PDB entry 7MB6 | X-ray diffraction, 2.21 A resolution | chains A and B of the 3 polymer chains in the assembly

# Chain A (and B)
Protein: 3C-like proteinase
From: Severe acute respiratory syndrome coronavirus 2
Notes: EC 3.4.22.69; chain B of this document is another copy of the same molecule, construct and numbering; everything in this record applies to it too
UniProt: P0DTD1 (R1AB_SARS2); residues 1-306 here correspond to UniProt positions 3264-3569 (UniProt number = residue number + 3263)
Chain sequence (306 residues; each row starts with the number of its first residue):
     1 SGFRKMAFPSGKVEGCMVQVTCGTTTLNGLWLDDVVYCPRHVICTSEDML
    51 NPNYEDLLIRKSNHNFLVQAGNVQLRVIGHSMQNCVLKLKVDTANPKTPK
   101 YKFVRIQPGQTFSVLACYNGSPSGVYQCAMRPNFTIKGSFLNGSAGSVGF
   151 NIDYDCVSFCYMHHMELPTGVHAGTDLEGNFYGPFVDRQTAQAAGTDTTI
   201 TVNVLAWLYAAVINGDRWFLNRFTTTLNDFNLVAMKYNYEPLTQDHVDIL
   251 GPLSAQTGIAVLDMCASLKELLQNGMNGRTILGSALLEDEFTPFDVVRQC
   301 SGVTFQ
Disordered / not traced: 306 (chain B: fully traced)
Differences from the reference sequence: engineered mutation Ala145 (Cys3408 in P0DTD1)
Curated features (UniProtKB/Swiss-Prot):
  - active site: His41 (For 3CL-PRO activity)
  - site: Gln306 (Cleavage)
  - cross-link (Glycyl lysine isopeptide (Lys-Gly)): Lys5 (interchain with G-Cter in ubiquitin), Lys90 (interchain with G-Cter in ubiquitin)

# How chain A and chain B interact
Pairs across the interface (76):
  Ser1(A) - Gly138(B)
  Ser1(A) - Ser139(B)
  Ser1(A) - Phe140(B)  hydrogen bond (backbone-backbone)
  Ser1(A) - Leu141(B)
  Ser1(A) - Glu166(B)  hydrogen bond (backbone-side chain)
  Ser1(A) - His172(B)  hydrogen bond (backbone-side chain)
  Gly2(A) - Gly138(B)
  Gly2(A) - Ser139(B)
  Arg4(A) - Gln127(B)  hydrogen bond (side chain-backbone)
  Arg4(A) - Cys128(B)  hydrogen bond
  Arg4(A) - Lys137(B)  hydrogen bond (side chain-backbone)
  Arg4(A) - Glu290(B)  salt bridge
  Lys5(A) - Tyr126(B)
  Met6(A) - Ser123(B)
  Met6(A) - Gly124(B)
  Met6(A) - Val125(B)
  Met6(A) - Tyr126(B)  hydrophobic
  Met6(A) - Ser139(B)
  Ala7(A) - Gly124(B)
  Ala7(A) - Val125(B)  hydrogen bond (backbone-backbone)
  Phe8(A) - Val125(B)
  Pro9(A) - Ser10(B)
  Pro9(A) - Glu14(B)
  Pro9(A) - Pro122(B)  hydrophobic
  Pro9(A) - Ser123(B)
  Ser10(A) - Pro9(B)
  Ser10(A) - Ser10(B)  hydrogen bond (backbone-side chain)
  Ser10(A) - Glu14(B)  hydrogen bond (backbone-side chain)
  Gly11(A) - Gly11(B)
  Gly11(A) - Glu14(B)  hydrogen bond (backbone-side chain)
  Glu14(A) - Pro9(B)
  Glu14(A) - Ser10(B)  hydrogen bond (side chain-backbone)
  Glu14(A) - Gly11(B)  hydrogen bond (side chain-backbone)
  Pro122(A) - Pro9(B)  hydrophobic
  Ser123(A) - Pro9(B)
  Gly124(A) - Ala7(B)
  Gly124(A) - Pro9(B)
  Val125(A) - Met6(B)
  Val125(A) - Ala7(B)  hydrogen bond (backbone-backbone)
  Val125(A) - Phe8(B)
  Val125(A) - Val125(B)  hydrophobic
  Tyr126(A) - Lys5(B)
  Tyr126(A) - Met6(B)  hydrophobic
  Gln127(A) - Arg4(B)  hydrogen bond (backbone-side chain)
  Cys128(A) - Arg4(B)
  Lys137(A) - Arg4(B)  hydrogen bond (backbone-side chain)
  Gly138(A) - Ser1(B)
  Gly138(A) - Gly2(B)
  Gly138(A) - Phe3(B)
  Ser139(A) - Ser1(B)
  Ser139(A) - Gly2(B)  hydrogen bond (side chain-backbone)
  Ser139(A) - Arg4(B)
  Ser139(A) - Met6(B)
  Ser139(A) - Gln299(B)  hydrogen bond
  Phe140(A) - Ser1(B)  hydrogen bond (backbone-backbone)
  Leu141(A) - Arg298(B)
  Leu141(A) - Gln299(B)
  Leu141(A) - Ser301(B)
  Glu166(A) - Ser1(B)  hydrogen bond (side chain-backbone)
  Gly170(A) - Ser1(B)
  His172(A) - Ser1(B)  hydrogen bond (side chain-backbone)
  Ala285(A) - Ala285(B)  hydrophobic
  Ala285(A) - Leu286(B)
  Glu290(A) - Arg4(B)  salt bridge
  Gln299(A) - Ser139(B)  hydrogen bond
  Gln299(A) - Leu141(B)
  Cys300(A) - Leu141(B)
  Ser301(A) - Leu141(B)
  Gly302(A) - Tyr118(B)
  Gly302(A) - Leu141(B)
  Val303(A) - Ser123(B)  hydrogen bond (backbone-side chain)
  Thr304(A) - Tyr118(B)
  Thr304(A) - Ser121(B)
  Thr304(A) - Pro122(B)
  Phe305(A) - Pro122(B)  hydrogen bond (backbone-backbone)
  Phe305(A) - Ser123(B)
Also at the interface, not in a pair above, chain A (41 interface residues in all): Phe3, Leu115, Thr280, Gly283, Ser284, Arg298
Also at the interface, not in a pair above, chain B (36 interface residues in all): Lys12, Gly170

# Summary
Chain A and chain B form an interface of 41 and 36 residues respectively, with 23 hydrogen bonds and 2 salt
bridges. Polar pairs include Arg4(A)-Glu290(B), Ser1(A)-Glu166(B) and Ser1(A)-His172(B). UniProt lists
active-site residue His41(A) on chain A.
Chain A and chain B are both 3C-like proteinase (Severe acute respiratory syndrome coronavirus 2); the
structure, SARS-CoV-2 Main Protease (Mpro) C145A in Complex with Cleavage Site Nsp6/7 (P6-P1), was determined
by X-ray diffraction (same publication as 7MB4, 7MB5, 7MB7, 7MB8, 7MB9, 7T70 and 8 further entries).
